8US3 - chain A; structure by X-ray diffraction, 3.10 A resolution.

# Chain A
Name: Translocation and assembly module subunit TamA
From: Pseudomonas aeruginosa
Notes: fragment: Mature TamA
UniProtKB: Q9I0U1 (Q9I0U1_PSEAE); residue numbers follow UniProt; this construct covers 25-579
Chain sequence (559 residues; row label = number of the first residue in the row):
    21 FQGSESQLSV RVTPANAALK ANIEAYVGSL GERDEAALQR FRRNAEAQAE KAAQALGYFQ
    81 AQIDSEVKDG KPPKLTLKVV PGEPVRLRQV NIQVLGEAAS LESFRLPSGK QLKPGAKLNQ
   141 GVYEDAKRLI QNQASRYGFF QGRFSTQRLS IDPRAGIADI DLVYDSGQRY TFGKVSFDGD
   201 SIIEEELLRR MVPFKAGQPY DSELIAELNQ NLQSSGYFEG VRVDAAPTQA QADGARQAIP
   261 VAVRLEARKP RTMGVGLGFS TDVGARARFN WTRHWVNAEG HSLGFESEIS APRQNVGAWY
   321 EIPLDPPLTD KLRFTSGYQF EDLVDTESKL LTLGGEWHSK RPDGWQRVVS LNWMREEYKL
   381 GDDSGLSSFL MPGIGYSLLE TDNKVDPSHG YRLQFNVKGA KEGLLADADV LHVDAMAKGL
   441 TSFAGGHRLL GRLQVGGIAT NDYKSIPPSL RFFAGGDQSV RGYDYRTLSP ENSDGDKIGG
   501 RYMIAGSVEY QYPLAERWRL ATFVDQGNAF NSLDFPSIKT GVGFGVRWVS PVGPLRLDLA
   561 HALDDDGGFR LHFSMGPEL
Not modelled in the structure: 21-22, 251-255
Construct notes: expression tag (21-24)
Ligand contacts: Mg2+ (MG): Phe197, Ser201, Ile203, Glu205, Leu208

# Overview
Ligands of chain A: Mg2+.
Chain A is Translocation and assembly module subunit TamA (Pseudomonas aeruginosa); the structure, C2 Crystal
structure of TamA from Pseudomonas aeruginosa at 3.1 Ang, was determined by X-ray diffraction together with
8US1, 8US2 and 8US4 from the same study.
